PDB entry 8FEX | electron microscopy, 3.07 A resolution | chains A and B

# Chain A
Molecule: Tir-apaz
Source organism: Maribacter polysiphoniae
Reference sequence: A0A316E683 (A0A316E683_9FLAO); numbering as in UniProt (aligned over 1-452)
Sequence (452 residues; numbered 1 to 452; the number before each row is that of its first residue):
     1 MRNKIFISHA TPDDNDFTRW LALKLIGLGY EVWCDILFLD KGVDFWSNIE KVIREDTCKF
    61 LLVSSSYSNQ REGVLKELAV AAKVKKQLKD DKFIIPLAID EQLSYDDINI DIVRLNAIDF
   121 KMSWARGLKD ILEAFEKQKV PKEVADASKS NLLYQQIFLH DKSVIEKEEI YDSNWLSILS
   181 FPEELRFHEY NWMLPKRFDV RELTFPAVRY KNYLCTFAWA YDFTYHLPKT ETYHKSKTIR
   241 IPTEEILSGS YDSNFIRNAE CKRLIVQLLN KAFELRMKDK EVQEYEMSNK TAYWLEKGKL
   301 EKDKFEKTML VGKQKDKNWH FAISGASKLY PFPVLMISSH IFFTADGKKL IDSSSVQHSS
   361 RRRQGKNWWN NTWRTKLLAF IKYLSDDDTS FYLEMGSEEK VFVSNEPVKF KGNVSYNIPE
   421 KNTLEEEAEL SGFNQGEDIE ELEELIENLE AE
Unresolved in the structure: 1, 435-452
From the paper describing this entry:
  - mutagenesis - G42R/D44R, D106R/D111R/V113R, V113R: abolished catalytic activity

# Chain B
Molecule: short pAgo
Source organism: Maribacter polysiphoniae
Reference sequence: A0A316E3U6 (A0A316E3U6_9FLAO); residues 1-507 here = UniProt positions 1-507
Sequence (507 residues; numbered 1 to 507; the number before each row is that of its first residue):
     1 MKELIYIEEP KILFAHGQKC TDARDGLALF GPLNNLYGIK SGVIGTKQGL KIFRDYLDHI
    61 QKPIYNSNSI TRPMFPGFEA VFDCKWESTG ITFKEVTNED IGKFLYNSST HKRTYDLVSL
   121 FIDKIISANK NEDENVDVWF VIVPDEIYKY CRPNSVLPKE MVQTKALMSK SKAKSFRYEP
   181 SLFPDINIEL KEQEKEAETY NYDAQFHDQF KARLLKHTIP TQIFRESTLA WRDFKNAFGL
   241 PIRDFSKIEG HLAWTISTAA FYKAGGKPWK LSDVRNGVCY LGLVYKKVEK SKNPRNACCA
   301 AQMFLDNGDG TVFKGEVGPW YNPKNGQYHL EPKEAKALLS QSLQSYKEQI GEYPKEVFIH
   361 AKTRFNHQEW DAFLEVTPKE TNLVGVTISK TKPLKLYKTE GDYTILRGNA YVVNERSAFL
   421 WTVGYVPKIQ TALSMEVPNP LFIEINKGEA DIKQVLKDIL SLTKLNYNAC IFADGEPVTL
   481 RFADKIGEIL TASTDIKTPP LAFKYYI
Unresolved in the structure: 154-202

# How chain A and chain B interact
Residue-residue contacts - 117 pairs, chain A then chain B:
  D16(A) - Y65(B)
  D16(A) - S69(B)
  D16(A) - M74(B)
  W20(A) - P76(B)
  L23(A) - L29(B)  hydrophobic
  K24(A) - A28(B)  hydrogen bond (side chain-backbone)
  K24(A) - A80(B)  hydrogen bond (side chain-backbone)
  K121(A) - K62(B)
  M122(A) - K62(B)
  S123(A) - Q61(B)
  W124(A) - Q61(B)
  W124(A) - P63(B)
  W124(A) - Y65(B)
  W124(A) - M74(B)  hydrophobic
  W124(A) - P76(B)
  A125(A) - E79(B)
  A125(A) - A80(B)
  K129(A) - E79(B)  salt bridge
  A147(A) - Q18(B)
  A147(A) - F30(B)
  S148(A) - Q18(B)  hydrogen bond (backbone-side chain)
  S150(A) - L29(B)
  S150(A) - F30(B)
  N151(A) - Q18(B)
  N151(A) - K19(B)
  N151(A) - C20(B)  hydrogen bond
  N151(A) - F30(B)
  Y154(A) - D25(B)  hydrogen bond
  Y154(A) - L29(B)  hydrophobic
  Q155(A) - K19(B)
  F158(A) - D25(B)
  F158(A) - I70(B)  hydrophobic
  L159(A) - K428(B)
  D161(A) - Q430(B)
  K162(A) - P427(B)
  K162(A) - K428(B)  hydrogen bond (backbone-backbone)
  K162(A) - Q430(B)
  V164(A) - Y6(B)
  V164(A) - L406(B)  hydrophobic
  V164(A) - P427(B)  hydrophobic
  E169(A) - K398(B)  salt bridge
  I170(A) - M1(B)  hydrophobic
  I170(A) - K398(B)
  I170(A) - T399(B)
  Y171(A) - L396(B)  hydrophobic
  Y171(A) - Y397(B)
  Y171(A) - K398(B)
  Y171(A) - I405(B)  hydrophobic
  Y171(A) - N409(B)
  D172(A) - L396(B)
  D172(A) - Y397(B)  hydrogen bond (backbone-backbone)
  D172(A) - T399(B)
  S173(A) - K395(B)
  S173(A) - L396(B)
  N174(A) - L394(B)
  N174(A) - K395(B)  hydrogen bond (backbone-backbone)
  W175(A) - P393(B)  hydrogen bond (side chain-backbone)
  W175(A) - L394(B)
  K328(A) - K392(B)
  Y330(A) - N414(B)  hydrogen bond
  F332(A) - K2(B)
  S339(A) - Y397(B)  hydrogen bond
  R361(A) - E436(B)  salt bridge
  R362(A) - M435(B)
  R362(A) - E436(B)  salt bridge
  G365(A) - E436(B)
  K366(A) - M435(B)
  W369(A) - D402(B)
  W369(A) - E436(B)
  N370(A) - Y397(B)
  N370(A) - K398(B)  hydrogen bond (side chain-backbone)
  N370(A) - D402(B)  hydrogen bond (backbone-backbone)
  N370(A) - Y403(B)  hydrogen bond (side chain-backbone)
  N370(A) - T404(B)
  N371(A) - G401(B)
  N371(A) - D402(B)
  W373(A) - Y397(B)  hydrophobic
  W373(A) - E436(B)
  W373(A) - V437(B)
  R374(A) - Y397(B)
  R374(A) - K398(B)
  R374(A) - T399(B)
  L377(A) - Y397(B)
  V408(A) - K2(B)
  K409(A) - M1(B)
  K409(A) - K2(B)
  F410(A) - K2(B)
  F410(A) - L4(B)  hydrophobic
  F410(A) - L394(B)  hydrophobic
  F410(A) - L396(B)  hydrophobic
  F410(A) - Y411(B)  hydrophobic
  K411(A) - K2(B)
  K411(A) - E3(B)
  K411(A) - L4(B)  hydrogen bond (backbone-backbone)
  N413(A) - L4(B)  hydrogen bond (side chain-backbone)
  V414(A) - Y6(B)  hydrophobic
  Y416(A) - K398(B)  hydrogen bond
  Y416(A) - Y403(B)
  Y416(A) - T404(B)  hydrogen bond (side chain-backbone)
  Y416(A) - L406(B)  hydrophobic
  Y416(A) - Y425(B)  hydrophobic
  N417(A) - Y425(B)
  I418(A) - Y403(B)  hydrophobic
  P419(A) - Y403(B)
  P419(A) - Y425(B)
  P419(A) - Q430(B)
  E420(A) - Y403(B)  hydrogen bond (backbone-side chain)
  K421(A) - D402(B)  salt bridge
  K421(A) - Y403(B)
  N422(A) - N68(B)
  N422(A) - Y403(B)
  T423(A) - Q430(B)  hydrogen bond (side chain-backbone)
  T423(A) - T431(B)  hydrogen bond
  E426(A) - N68(B)
  E426(A) - K247(B)  salt bridge
  F433(A) - F245(B)
  F433(A) - I248(B)  hydrophobic
Other interface residues (no listed pair), chain A (71 interface residues in all): F17, E101, R126, S163, P331, M336, S338, W368, G412, S415, E427, L430, G432
Other interface residues (no listed pair), chain B (60 interface residues in all): K11, H16, S67, R72, R243, D244, E400, V413, F419
The authors on this interface:
  - residue pairs: K421(A)-D402(B), E426(A)-K247(B), F433(A)-I248(B) (hydrophobic contact)
  - interface residues, chain B: K247(B)

# In short
71 residues of chain A face 60 of chain B across their interface, with 21 hydrogen bonds and 6 salt bridges.
Polar contacts include K129(A)-E79(B), E169(A)-K398(B) and R361(A)-E436(B). The authors report contacts
between K421(A) and D402(B) and E426(A) and K247(B); a hydrophobic contact between F433(A) and I248(B). From
the paper: G42R/D44R, D106R/D111R/V113R and V113R of chain A abolish catalytic activity; the interface residue
K247(B).
Chain A is Tir-apaz and chain B is short pAgo, both from Maribacter polysiphoniae; the structure, Inactivate
state of Maribacter polysiphoniae Argonuate (short pAgo system), was determined by electron microscopy (same
publication as 8FFI, 8SP0, 8SP3, 8SPO and 8SQU).
